8BHW - chains A and H of the 8 polymer chains in the assembly; structure by electron microscopy, 3.20 A resolution.

Chain A (and H):
Molecule: ECA polysaccharide chain length modulation protein
Organism: Escherichia coli K-12
Notes: chain H of this document is another copy of the same molecule, construct and numbering; everything in this record applies to it too
UniProtKB: P0AG00 (WZZE_ECOLI); residues 1-348 here = UniProt positions 1-348
Chain sequence (363 residues; row label = number of the first residue in the row):
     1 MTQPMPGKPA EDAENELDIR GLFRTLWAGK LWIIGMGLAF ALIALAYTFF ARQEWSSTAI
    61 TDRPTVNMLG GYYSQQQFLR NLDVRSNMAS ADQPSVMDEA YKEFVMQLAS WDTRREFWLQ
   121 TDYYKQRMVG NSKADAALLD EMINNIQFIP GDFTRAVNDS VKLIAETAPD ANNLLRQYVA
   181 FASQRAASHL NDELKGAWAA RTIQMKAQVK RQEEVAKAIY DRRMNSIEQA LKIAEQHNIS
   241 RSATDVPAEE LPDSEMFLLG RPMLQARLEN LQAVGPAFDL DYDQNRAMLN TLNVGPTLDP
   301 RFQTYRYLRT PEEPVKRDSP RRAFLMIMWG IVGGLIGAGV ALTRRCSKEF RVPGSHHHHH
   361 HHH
Disordered / not traced: 1-16, 349-363
Differences from the reference sequence: expression tag (349-363)
From the paper describing this entry:
  - conformationally variable residues (loop rearrangement): Asn238 to Met256

Interface between chain A and chain H:
Pairs across the interface (55; chain A residue first):
  Phe23(A) - Thr343(H)
  Arg24(A) - Cys346(H)
  Arg24(A) - Ser347(H)
  Thr65(A) - His189(H)
  Thr65(A) - Glu193(H)
  Val66(A) - Gly196(H)
  Val66(A) - Ala197(H)
  Tyr73(A) - Ala200(H)  hydrophobic
  Phe78(A) - Arg211(H)
  Asn81(A) - Asn87(H)  hydrogen bond
  Asn81(A) - Gln204(H)  hydrogen bond
  Arg223(A) - Ser254(H)
  Arg223(A) - Glu255(H)  salt bridge
  Pro252(A) - Arg241(H)
  Met263(A) - Ile239(H)  hydrophobic
  Met263(A) - Phe257(H)  hydrophobic
  Ala266(A) - His237(H)
  Ala266(A) - Phe257(H)  hydrophobic
  Arg267(A) - Glu255(H)
  Arg267(A) - Phe257(H)
  Arg267(A) - Leu258(H)
  Glu269(A) - Ile233(H)
  Glu269(A) - Gln236(H)  hydrogen bond
  Glu269(A) - His237(H)
  Asn270(A) - Ile233(H)
  Asn270(A) - Ser254(H)  hydrogen bond (side chain-backbone)
  Asn270(A) - Glu255(H)
  Asn270(A) - Met256(H)
  Asn270(A) - Phe257(H)
  Leu271(A) - Ser254(H)
  Ala273(A) - Gln229(H)
  Val274(A) - Asp253(H)
  Phe278(A) - Arg222(H)
  Leu280(A) - Val215(H)  hydrophobic
  Leu280(A) - Ile219(H)  hydrophobic
  Asp283(A) - Val215(H)
  Asp283(A) - Ile219(H)
  Asp283(A) - Arg222(H)  salt bridge
  Gln284(A) - Val215(H)
  Ala287(A) - Val215(H)  hydrophobic
  Met288(A) - Arg211(H)
  Asn290(A) - Glu214(H)
  Thr291(A) - Arg211(H)
  Arg306(A) - Glu103(H)  salt bridge
  Arg306(A) - Met106(H)  hydrogen bond
  Arg306(A) - His189(H)  hydrogen bond
  Leu308(A) - Met106(H)  hydrophobic
  Leu308(A) - Ser110(H)
  Leu308(A) - Trp111(H)  hydrogen bond (backbone-backbone)
  Leu308(A) - Asp112(H)  hydrogen bond (backbone-backbone)
  Arg309(A) - Trp111(H)
  Arg309(A) - Asp112(H)
  Thr310(A) - Asp112(H)  hydrogen bond
  Val315(A) - Ala137(H)  hydrophobic
  Val315(A) - Asp140(H)
Also at the interface, not in a pair above, chain A (41 interface residues in all): Asp62, Asn67, Gln77, Val84, Asp92, Ala156, Leu258, Pro262, Gln265, Tyr282, Glu312
Also at the interface, not in a pair above, chain H (43 interface residues in all): Ser86, Ser90, Gln107, Arg115, Pro150, Asp192, Ala218, Ser226, Thr244

Summary:
The interface between chain A and chain H involves 41 residues on one side and 43 on the other, with 9
hydrogen bonds and 3 salt bridges. Among the polar pairs are Arg223(A)-Glu255(H), Asp283(A)-Arg222(H) and
Arg306(A)-Glu103(H). The paper reports conformational variability at Asn238(A).
Chain A and chain H are both ECA polysaccharide chain length modulation protein (Escherichia coli K-12); the
structure, Full-length bacterial polysaccharide co-polymerase WzzE from E. coli. C4 symmetry, was determined
by electron microscopy together with 8P3O and 8P3P from the same study.
